8F2A - chains P and R of the 7 polymer chains in the assembly; structure by electron microscopy, 2.20 A resolution.

Chain P:
Molecule: Pramlintide analogue San385
Chain sequence (38 residues; row label = number of the first residue in the row):
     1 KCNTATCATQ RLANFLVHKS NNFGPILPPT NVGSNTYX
Modified / non-standard residues: NH2 (amino group) at position 38
Disulfides: Cys2-Cys7

Chain R:
Molecule: Calcitonin receptor
From: Homo sapiens
UniProtKB: P30988 (CALCR_HUMAN), isoform P30988-2; numbering as in UniProt (aligned over 25-474)
Chain sequence (501 residues; each row starts with the number of its first residue; numbers below 1 keep their minus sign (Met-7 is residue -7)):
    -7 MKTIIALSYI FCLVFADYKD DDDLEVLFQG PAAFSNQTYP TIEPKPFLYV VGRKKMMDAQ
    53 YKCYDRMQQL PAYQGEGPYC NRTWDGWLCW DDTPAGVLSY QFCPDYFPDF DPSEKVTKYC
   113 DEKGVWFKHP ENNRTWSNYT MCNAFTPEKL KNAYVLYYLA IVGHSLSIFT LVISLGIFVF
   173 FRSLGCQRVT LHKNMFLTYI LNSMIIIIHL VEVVPNGELV RRDPVSCKIL HFFHQYMMAC
   233 NYFWMLCEGI YLHTLIVVAV FTEKQRLRWY YLLGWGFPLV PTTIHAITRA VYFNDNCWLS
   293 VETHLLYIIH GPVMAALVVN FFFLLNIVRV LVTKMRETHE AESHMYLKAV KATMILVPLL
   353 GIQFVVFPWR PSNKMLGKIY DYVMHSLIHF QGFFVATIYC FCNNEVQTTV KRQWAQFKIQ
   413 WNQRWGRRPS NRSARAAAAA AEAGDIPIYI CHQELRNEPA NNQGEESAEI IPLNIIEQES
   473 SAPAGLEVLF QGPHHHHHHH H
Disordered / not traced: -7 to 40, 410-493
Construct notes: expression tag (-7 to 24, 475-493); conflict Leu447 (Pro in P30988)
Curated features (UniProtKB/Swiss-Prot):
  - glycosylation (N-linked (GlcNAc...) asparagine): Asn28, Asn73, Asn125, Asn130
  - natural variant: Leu447 (L447P: Probable protective factor against osteoporosis)
Disulfides: Cys55-Cys81, Cys72-Cys112, Cys95-Cys134, Cys219-Cys289
Covalently attached groups: N-acetylglucosamine (NAG) linked to Asn73, Asn130

How chain P and chain R interact:
Contacting residue pairs - 95 pairs, chain P then chain R:
  Lys1(P) - Ser105(R)
  Lys1(P) - Val293(R)
  Lys1(P) - Glu294(R)  salt bridge
  Lys1(P) - Tyr299(R)  hydrogen bond (backbone-side chain)
  Cys2(P) - Val293(R)  hydrogen bond (backbone-backbone)
  Cys2(P) - Tyr299(R)
  Asn3(P) - Tyr299(R)  hydrogen bond (backbone-side chain)
  Asn3(P) - Pro360(R)
  Asn3(P) - Trp361(R)
  Asn3(P) - Arg362(R)  hydrogen bond (side chain-backbone)
  Thr4(P) - Tyr299(R)
  Thr4(P) - Met306(R)
  Thr4(P) - Pro360(R)
  Ala5(P) - Met306(R)
  Ala5(P) - Phe356(R)  hydrophobic
  Ala5(P) - Phe359(R)
  Ala5(P) - Pro360(R)  hydrogen bond (backbone-backbone)
  Ala5(P) - Tyr372(R)
  Ala5(P) - Met376(R)  hydrophobic
  Ala5(P) - Ile380(R)
  Thr6(P) - Tyr234(R)
  Thr6(P) - His302(R)  hydrogen bond (backbone-side chain)
  Thr6(P) - Val305(R)
  Thr6(P) - Met306(R)
  Thr6(P) - Phe356(R)
  Cys7(P) - His302(R)
  Ala8(P) - His377(R)
  Thr9(P) - His381(R)
  Gln10(P) - Gln227(R)  hydrogen bond
  Gln10(P) - Met230(R)
  Gln10(P) - Val293(R)
  Gln10(P) - His302(R)  hydrogen bond
  Arg11(P) - Arg362(R)
  Leu12(P) - Ala145(R)
  Leu12(P) - Leu148(R)
  Leu12(P) - Tyr149(R)
  Leu12(P) - His377(R)
  Ala13(P) - His201(R)
  Ala13(P) - Val206(R)  hydrophobic
  Asn14(P) - Leu291(R)
  Asn14(P) - Ser292(R)
  Asn14(P) - Val293(R)
  Phe15(P) - Asp103(R)
  Phe15(P) - Lys141(R)
  Phe15(P) - Leu142(R)  hydrophobic
  Phe15(P) - Ala145(R)  hydrophobic
  Leu16(P) - Leu142(R)  hydrophobic
  Leu16(P) - Ala145(R)
  Leu16(P) - Tyr146(R)
  Leu16(P) - Tyr149(R)  hydrophobic
  Leu16(P) - Val206(R)
  Val17(P) - Val206(R)
  Val17(P) - Gly209(R)
  Val17(P) - Val212(R)  hydrophobic
  Val17(P) - Leu291(R)  hydrophobic
  His18(P) - Asp97(R)
  His18(P) - Gly209(R)
  His18(P) - Arg213(R)  hydrogen bond
  Lys19(P) - Pro100(R)
  Lys19(P) - Phe102(R)
  Lys19(P) - Asp103(R)  salt bridge
  Lys19(P) - Pro104(R)
  Lys19(P) - Leu142(R)
  Ser20(P) - Tyr146(R)  hydrogen bond (backbone-side chain)
  Asn21(P) - Pro207(R)  hydrogen bond (side chain-backbone)
  Phe23(P) - Tyr146(R)  hydrophobic
  Phe23(P) - Tyr150(R)
  Pro28(P) - Asp101(R)
  Pro29(P) - Asp101(R)
  Thr30(P) - Phe99(R)
  Thr30(P) - Asp101(R)
  Thr30(P) - Asn135(R)  hydrogen bond (backbone-side chain)
  Val32(P) - Phe102(R)  hydrophobic
  Val32(P) - Trp128(R)
  Val32(P) - Tyr131(R)
  Val32(P) - Thr132(R)
  Val32(P) - Asn135(R)
  Gly33(P) - Trp128(R)  hydrogen bond (backbone-side chain)
  Ser34(P) - His121(R)  hydrogen bond
  Ser34(P) - Glu123(R)  hydrogen bond
  Ser34(P) - Arg126(R)
  Ser34(P) - Trp128(R)
  Asn35(P) - Arg126(R)
  Thr36(P) - Arg126(R)  hydrogen bond (backbone-side chain)
  Thr36(P) - Trp128(R)
  Tyr37(P) - Asp77(R)
  Tyr37(P) - Gly78(R)
  Tyr37(P) - Trp79(R)
  Tyr37(P) - Arg126(R)
  Tyr37(P) - Trp128(R)
  Tyr37(P) - Ser129(R)  hydrogen bond (backbone-backbone)
  Tyr37(P) - Tyr131(R)
  NH2_38(P) - Trp128(R)
  NH2_38(P) - Ser129(R)  hydrogen bond (backbone-backbone)
  NH2_38(P) - Tyr131(R)
Interface residues without a listed pair, chain P (34 interface residues in all): Leu27, Asn31
Interface residues without a listed pair, chain R (62 interface residues in all): Asn124, Ile198, Leu202, Glu210, His226, His296, Leu298, Leu309, Asp373

Summary:
34 residues of chain P face 62 of chain R across their interface; the contacts include 18 hydrogen bonds and 2
salt bridges. Among the polar pairs are Lys1(P)-Glu294(R), Lys19(P)-Asp103(R) and Lys1(P)-Tyr299(R).
Covalently linked N-acetylglucosamine: at Asn73(R) and Asn130(R).
Here chain P is Pramlintide analogue San385 and chain R is Calcitonin receptor (Homo sapiens). Entry 8F2A
(Human Amylin3 Receptor in complex with Gs and Pramlintide analogue peptide San385 (Cluster 5 conformation))
was determined by electron microscopy together with 8F0J, 8F0K and 8F2B from the same study.
